PDB entry 5LHN | X-ray diffraction, 2.55 A resolution | chains A and B

# Chain A
Protein: Urokinase-type plasminogen activator
Organism: Mus musculus
Notes: EC 3.4.21.73
UniProt: P06869 (UROK_MOUSE); the construct lacks a stretch of the UniProt sequence and is renumbered around it, so the offset changes along the chain: 16-37 = UniProt 180-201; 38-60 = UniProt 207-229; 63-97 = UniProt 236-270; 98-110 = UniProt 273-285; 5 more segments
Sequence (247 residues; each row starts with the number of its first residue; note: 1 number in that range is skipped by the numbering (no residue carries it; nothing is unmodelled there); a row labelled like 37A-37E holds insertion residues (37A, then the next letters in order)):
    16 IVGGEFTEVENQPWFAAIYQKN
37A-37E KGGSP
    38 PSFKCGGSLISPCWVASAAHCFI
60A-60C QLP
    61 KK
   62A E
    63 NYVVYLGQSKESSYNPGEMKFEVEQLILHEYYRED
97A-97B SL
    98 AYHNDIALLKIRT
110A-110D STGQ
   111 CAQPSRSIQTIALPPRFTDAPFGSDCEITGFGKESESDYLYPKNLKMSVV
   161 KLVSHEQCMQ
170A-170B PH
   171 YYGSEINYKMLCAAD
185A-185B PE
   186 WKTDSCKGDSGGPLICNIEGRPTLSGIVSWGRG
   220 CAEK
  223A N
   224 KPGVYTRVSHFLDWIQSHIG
Not modelled in the structure: 144-152
Cystine bridges: Cys42-Cys58, Cys50-Cys111, Cys136-Cys201, Cys168-Cys182, Cys191-Cys220
Construct notes: engineered mutation Ala122 (Cys301 in P06869)
Swiss-Prot annotation at these positions:
  - active site (Charge relay system): His57, Asp102, Ser195
From the paper describing this entry:
  - catalytic residues: His57, Asp102, Gly193, Ser195 (citing earlier work)

# Chain B
Protein: Camelid-Derived Antibody Fragment Nb7
Organism: Vicugna pacos
Notes: antibody fragment or engineered binder
Sequence (152 residues; numbered 1 to 152; the number before each row is that of its first residue):
     1 QVQLQESGGGLVQPGGSLRLSCAASGFTLGYYAIGWFRRAPGKEREGVSC
    51 ISSSGGSTNYADSVKGRFTISRDNAKNTVDLQMNSLKPEDTAIYYCAAEW
   101 VPPGYGATVQALCNNAGYGMEYWGKGTQVTVSSAAAYPYDVPDYGSHHHH
   151 HH
Not modelled in the structure: 136-152
Cystine bridges: Cys22-Cys96, Cys50-Cys113

# Interface between chain A and chain B
Residue-residue contacts (49; chain A residue first):
  Tyr34(A) - Trp100(B)  hydrophobic
  Tyr34(A) - Pro103(B)
  Gly37B(A) - Tyr122(B)
  Gly37C(A) - Val2(B)
  Gly37C(A) - Phe27(B)
  Gly37C(A) - Tyr32(B)  hydrogen bond (backbone-side chain)
  Gly37C(A) - Tyr122(B)
  Ser37D(A) - Tyr32(B)
  Pro37E(A) - Tyr31(B)  hydrophobic
  Pro37E(A) - Tyr32(B)
  Pro37E(A) - Trp100(B)
  Pro38(A) - Trp100(B)  hydrophobic
  Tyr67(A) - Trp100(B)
  Tyr67(A) - Pro102(B)  hydrophobic
  Tyr67(A) - Tyr105(B)
  Leu68(A) - Tyr105(B)  hydrogen bond (backbone-side chain)
  Gly69(A) - Tyr105(B)
  Gln70(A) - Pro103(B)  hydrogen bond (side chain-backbone)
  Gln70(A) - Gly104(B)
  Gln70(A) - Tyr105(B)
  Ser71(A) - Gly104(B)  hydrogen bond (backbone-backbone)
  Ser71(A) - Tyr105(B)
  Ser71(A) - Gly106(B)  hydrogen bond (backbone-backbone)
  Lys72(A) - Gly104(B)
  Lys72(A) - Gly106(B)
  Ser74(A) - Tyr105(B)
  Ser74(A) - Gly106(B)  hydrogen bond (backbone-backbone)
  Ser75(A) - Thr108(B)
  Ser75(A) - Ala111(B)
  Tyr76(A) - Glu99(B)  hydrogen bond
  Tyr76(A) - Val101(B)  hydrophobic
  Tyr76(A) - Pro102(B)
  Tyr76(A) - Tyr105(B)
  Tyr76(A) - Ala111(B)
  Tyr76(A) - Leu112(B)
  Asn77(A) - Ala111(B)
  Asn77(A) - Asn115(B)
  Pro78(A) - Glu99(B)
  Pro78(A) - Leu112(B)
  Pro78(A) - Tyr118(B)
  Pro78(A) - Gly119(B)
  Gly79(A) - Tyr118(B)  hydrogen bond (backbone-backbone)
  Met81(A) - Tyr105(B)  hydrophobic
  Lys82(A) - Glu99(B)  salt bridge
  Lys82(A) - Gly119(B)  hydrogen bond (side chain-backbone)
  Lys82(A) - Glu121(B)  salt bridge
  Ser110A(A) - Gly119(B)  hydrogen bond (side chain-backbone)
  Lys153(A) - Pro103(B)
  Asn154(A) - Gly104(B)
Other interface residues (no listed pair), chain A (26 interface residues in all): Glu80, Thr110B, Phe141
Other interface residues (no listed pair), chain B (21 interface residues in all): Met120

# Overview
The interface between chain A and chain B involves 26 residues on one side and 21 on the other; the contacts
include 10 hydrogen bonds and 2 salt bridges. Polar pairs include Lys82(A)-Glu99(B), Lys82(A)-Glu121(B) and
Gly37C(A)-Tyr32(B). Curated annotation (UniProt) lists 3 active-site residues on chain A. From the paper:
catalytic residues His57(A), Asp102(A) and Gly193(A) among others.
Here chain A is Urokinase-type plasminogen activator (Mus musculus) and chain B is Camelid-Derived Antibody
Fragment Nb7 (Vicugna pacos). Entry 5LHN (The catalytic domain of murine urokinase-type plasminogen activator
in complex with the allosteric inhibitory nanobody Nb7) was determined by X-ray diffraction together with
5LHP, 5LHQ, 5LHR and 5LHS from the same study.
